Entry 6MXO (X-ray diffraction, 2.04 A resolution); this record covers chains A and P of the 3 polymer chains in the assembly.

[Chain A]
Name: DNA polymerase eta
Source organism: Homo sapiens
Notes: EC 2.7.7.7
Reference sequence: Q9Y253 (POLH_HUMAN); residue numbers follow UniProt; this construct covers 3-435
Chain sequence (442 residues; row label = number of the first residue in the row; numbers below 1 keep their minus sign (Met-6 is residue -6)):
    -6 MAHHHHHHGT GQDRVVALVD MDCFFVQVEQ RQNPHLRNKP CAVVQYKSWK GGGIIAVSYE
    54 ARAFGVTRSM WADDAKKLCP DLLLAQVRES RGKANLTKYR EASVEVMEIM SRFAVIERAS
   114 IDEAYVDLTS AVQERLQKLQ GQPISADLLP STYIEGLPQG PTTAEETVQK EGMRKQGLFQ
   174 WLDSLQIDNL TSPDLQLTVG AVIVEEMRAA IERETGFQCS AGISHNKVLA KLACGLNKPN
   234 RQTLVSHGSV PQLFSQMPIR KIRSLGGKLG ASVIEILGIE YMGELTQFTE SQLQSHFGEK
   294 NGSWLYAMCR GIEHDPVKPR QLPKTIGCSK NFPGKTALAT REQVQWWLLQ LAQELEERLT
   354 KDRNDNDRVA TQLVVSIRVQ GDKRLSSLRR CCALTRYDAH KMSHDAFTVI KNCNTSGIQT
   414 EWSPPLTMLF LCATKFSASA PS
Not modelled in the structure: -6 to 1, 155-157, 433-435
Construct notes: initiating methionine (-6); expression tag (-5 to 2)
Ion coordination: Mg2+ site 1: Asp13, Met14, Asp115 (together with 0KX); Mg2+ site 2: Asp13, Asp115, Glu116 (together with 0KX) (shared with DG9(P) of chain P)
Small-molecule neighbours: 0KX (2'-deoxy-5'-O-[(R)-hydroxy{[(R)-hydroxy(phosphonooxy)phosphoryl]amino}phosphoryl]cytidine): Asp13, Met14, Asp15, Cys16, Phe17, Phe18, Ile48, Ala49, Tyr52, Arg55, Arg61, Ile114, Asp115, Glu116, Lys231
Curated features (UniProtKB/Swiss-Prot):
  - binding site (Mg(2+)): Asp13, Met14, Asp115, Glu116
  - binding site (Mn(2+)): Asp13, Met14, Asp115, Glu116
  - binding site (a 2'-deoxyribonucleoside 5'-triphosphate): Arg61
  - natural variant: Val37 (deletion: In XPV), Leu75 (deletion: In XPV), Arg93 (R93P: In XPV), Arg111 (R111H: In XPV), Thr122 (T122P: In XPV), Gly153 (G153D: In a breast cancer sample), Thr191 (T191P: In XPV), Gly263 (G263V: In XPV), Val266 (V266D: In XPV), Gly295 (G295R: In XPV), Arg361 (R361S: In XPV)
  - mutagenesis: Tyr52 (Y52A/F: Reduces DNA polymerase activity; Y52E: Reduces DNA polymerase activity. Increases fidelity of replication and reduces translesion bypass), Arg61 (R61A: Reduces enzymatic activity by two-thirds), Ser62 (S62G: Increased DNA polymerase activity and translesion bypass compared to wild-type), Ala68 (A68S/V: Severe reduction in thymine dimer translesion bypass), Asn324 to Pro326 (Reduces binding to chromatin and to monoubiquitinated PCNA. Abolishes binding to monoubiquitinated PCNA; when associated with 705-E--H-713 Del)
Reported in the primary citation:
  - catalytic residues: Asp13, Asp115, Glu116
  - Mg2+ coordination: Asp13, Asp115, Glu116
  - binding site for the 12-nt DNA strand: Gln38, Ile47, Arg61, Lys317 to Asn324
  - binding site for 0KX: Arg61
  - conformationally variable residues (loop rearrangement, side-chain flip): Val59 to Trp64
  - binding site for the 9-nt DNA strand (chain P): Ser257, Leu262, Arg382, Cys384

[Chain P]
Molecule: 9-nt DNA strand
Sequence (9 nucleotides; each row starts with the number of its first residue):
     1 TAGTGTGAG
Ion coordination: Mg2+: DG9 (together with 0KX) (shared with Asp13(A), Asp115(A), Glu116(A) of chain A)

[Chain A / chain P interface]
Contacting residue pairs - 22 pairs, chain A then chain P:
  Ser113(A) - DG9(P)  hydrogen bond to the phosphate
  Asp115(A) - DG9(P)  phosphate contact
  Glu116(A) - DG9(P)  phosphate contact
  Lys224(A) - DG9(P)  salt bridge to the phosphate
  Arg256(A) - DA8(P)  phosphate contact
  Ser257(A) - DG7(P)  phosphate contact
  Ser257(A) - DA8(P)  hydrogen bond to the phosphate
  Leu258(A) - DA8(P)  phosphate contact
  Gly259(A) - DA8(P)  hydrogen bond to the phosphate
  Gly260(A) - DG7(P)  phosphate contact
  Gly260(A) - DA8(P)  phosphate contact
  Lys261(A) - DT6(P)  salt bridge to the phosphate
  Lys261(A) - DG7(P)  hydrogen bond to the phosphate
  Leu262(A) - DG7(P)  hydrogen bond to the phosphate
  Gln365(A) - DA2(P)  hydrogen bond to the phosphate
  Arg377(A) - DG5(P)  salt bridge to the phosphate
  Leu381(A) - DT4(P)  phosphate contact
  Arg382(A) - DG3(P)  salt bridge to the phosphate
  Arg382(A) - DT4(P)  hydrogen bond to the phosphate
  Arg383(A) - DG3(P)  salt bridge to the phosphate
  Cys384(A) - DG3(P)  hydrogen bond to the phosphate
  Lys428(A) - DA2(P)  salt bridge to the phosphate
Also at the interface, not in a pair above, chain A (22 interface residues in all): Asp13, Ile255, Ser379, Ser380

[Summary]
22 residues of chain A and 8 residues of chain P are in contact; the contacts include 8 hydrogen bonds and 6
salt bridges. Polar contacts include Ser113(A)-DG9(P), Ser257(A)-DA8(P) and Gly259(A)-DA8(P). The paper
reports catalytic residues Asp13(A), Asp115(A) and Glu116(A); a binding site for the 12-nt DNA strand at
Gln38(A), Ile47(A) and Arg61(A) among others.
Here chain A is DNA polymerase eta (Homo sapiens) and chain P is a 9-nt DNA strand. Entry 6MXO (Structure of
HPoleta incorporating dCTP opposite the 3-prime Pt(DACH)-GG) was determined by X-ray diffraction.
